Entry 5OQG (X-ray diffraction, 1.90 A resolution); this record covers chain A.

[Chain A]
Molecule: Beta-2-microglobulin, H-2 class I histocompatibility antigen, K-B alpha chain
Organism: Mus musculus
Reference sequence: chimeric construct of P01887, P01901: residues 24-122 from P01887 (B2MG_MOUSE) positions 21-119 (UniProt number = residue number - 3); residues 143-425 from P01901 positions 22-304 (UniProt number = residue number - 121)
Chain sequence (431 residues; numbered 1 to 431; the number before each row is that of its first residue):
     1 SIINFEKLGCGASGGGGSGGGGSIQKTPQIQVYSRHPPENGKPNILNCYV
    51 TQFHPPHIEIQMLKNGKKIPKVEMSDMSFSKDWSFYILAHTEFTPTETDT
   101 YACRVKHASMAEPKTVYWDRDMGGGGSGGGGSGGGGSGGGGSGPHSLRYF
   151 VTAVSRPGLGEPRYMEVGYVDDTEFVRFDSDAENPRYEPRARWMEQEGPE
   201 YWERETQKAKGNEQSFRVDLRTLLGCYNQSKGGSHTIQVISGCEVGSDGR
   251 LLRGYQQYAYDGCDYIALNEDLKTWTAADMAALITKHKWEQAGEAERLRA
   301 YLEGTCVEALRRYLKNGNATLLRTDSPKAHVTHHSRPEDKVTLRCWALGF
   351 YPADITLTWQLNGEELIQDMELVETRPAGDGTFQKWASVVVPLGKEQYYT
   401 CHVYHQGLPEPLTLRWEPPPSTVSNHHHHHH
Not modelled in the structure: 14-23, 123-142, 419-431
Sequence notes: expression tag (1-13, 426-431); conflict Cys226 (Tyr105 in P01901); engineered mutation Ala309 (Trp188 in P01901)
Swiss-Prot annotation at these positions:
  - region: Glu417 to Asn425 (Connecting peptide)
  - glycosylation (N-linked (GlcNAc...) asparagine): Asn228, Asn318
Cystine bridges: Cys10-Cys226, Cys48-Cys103, Cys243-Cys306, Cys345-Cys401

[In short]
Chain A is Beta-2-microglobulin, H-2 class I histocompatibility antigen, K-B alpha chain (Mus musculus); the
structure, Crystal structure of a single chain trimer composed of the MHC I heavy chain H-2Kb W167A ..., was
determined by X-ray diffraction, deposited together with 5OQH, 5OQF and 5OQI.
